8W8P - chains D and E of the 9 polymer chains in the assembly; structure by X-ray diffraction, 3.17 A resolution.

# Chain D
Name: DNA-directed RNA polymerase subunit beta'
Source organism: Thermus thermophilus HB8
Notes: EC 2.7.7.6
Reference sequence: Q8RQE8 (RPOC_THET8); residue numbers follow UniProt; this construct covers 1-1524
Sequence (1524 residues; each row starts with the number of its first residue):
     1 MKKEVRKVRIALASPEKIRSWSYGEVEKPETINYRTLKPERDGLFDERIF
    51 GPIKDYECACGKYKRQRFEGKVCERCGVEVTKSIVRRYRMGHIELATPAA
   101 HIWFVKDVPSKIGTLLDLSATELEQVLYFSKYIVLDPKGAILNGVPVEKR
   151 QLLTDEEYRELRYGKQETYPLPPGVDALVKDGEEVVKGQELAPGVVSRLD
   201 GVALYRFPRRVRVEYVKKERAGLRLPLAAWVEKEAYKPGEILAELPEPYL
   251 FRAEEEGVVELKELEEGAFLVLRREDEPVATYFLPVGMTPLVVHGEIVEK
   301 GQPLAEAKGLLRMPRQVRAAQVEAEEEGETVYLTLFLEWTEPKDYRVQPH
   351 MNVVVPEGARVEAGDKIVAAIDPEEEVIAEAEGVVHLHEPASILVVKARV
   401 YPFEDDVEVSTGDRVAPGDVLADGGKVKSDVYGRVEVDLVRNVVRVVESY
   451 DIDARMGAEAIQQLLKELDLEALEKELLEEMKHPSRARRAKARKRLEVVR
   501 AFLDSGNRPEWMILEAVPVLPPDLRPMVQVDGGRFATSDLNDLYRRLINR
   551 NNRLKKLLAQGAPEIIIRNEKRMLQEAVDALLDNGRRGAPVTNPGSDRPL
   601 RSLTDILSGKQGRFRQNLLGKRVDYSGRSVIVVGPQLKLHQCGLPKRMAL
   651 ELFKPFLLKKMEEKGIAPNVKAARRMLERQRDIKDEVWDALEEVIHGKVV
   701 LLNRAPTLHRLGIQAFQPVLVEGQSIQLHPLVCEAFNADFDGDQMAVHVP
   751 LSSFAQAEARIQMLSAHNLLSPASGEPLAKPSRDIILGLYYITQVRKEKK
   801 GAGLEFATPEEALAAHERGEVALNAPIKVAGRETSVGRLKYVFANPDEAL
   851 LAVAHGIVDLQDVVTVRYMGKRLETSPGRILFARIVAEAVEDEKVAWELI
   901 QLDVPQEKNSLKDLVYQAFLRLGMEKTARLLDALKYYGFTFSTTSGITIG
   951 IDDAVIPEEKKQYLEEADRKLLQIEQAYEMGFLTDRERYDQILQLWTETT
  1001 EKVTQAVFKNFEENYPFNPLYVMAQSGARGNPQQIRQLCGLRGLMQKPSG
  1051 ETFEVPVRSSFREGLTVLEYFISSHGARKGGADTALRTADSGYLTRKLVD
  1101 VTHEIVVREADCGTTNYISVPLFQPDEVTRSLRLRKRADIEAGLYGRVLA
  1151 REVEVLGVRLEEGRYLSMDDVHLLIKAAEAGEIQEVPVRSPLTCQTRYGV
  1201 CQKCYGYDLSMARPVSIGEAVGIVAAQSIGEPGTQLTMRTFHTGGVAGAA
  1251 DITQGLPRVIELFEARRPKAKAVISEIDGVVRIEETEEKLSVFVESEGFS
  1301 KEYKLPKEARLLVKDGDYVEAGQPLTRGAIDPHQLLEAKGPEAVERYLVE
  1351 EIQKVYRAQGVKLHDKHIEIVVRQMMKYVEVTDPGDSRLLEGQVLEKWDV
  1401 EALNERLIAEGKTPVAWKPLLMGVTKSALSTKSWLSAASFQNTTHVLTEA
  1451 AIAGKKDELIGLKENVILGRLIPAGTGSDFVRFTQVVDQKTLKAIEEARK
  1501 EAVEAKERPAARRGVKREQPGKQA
Not modelled in the structure: 1-2, 1248-1250, 1503-1524
Bound ions: Zn2+ site 1: C58, C60, C73, C76; Mg2+ site 1: D739, D741, D743 (shared with 1 residue of chain I); Mg2+ site 2 near K840 (its only coordinating residue here); Mg2+ site 3 near W897 (its only coordinating residue here); Zn2+ site 2: C1112, C1194, C1201, C1204
Residues lining bound ligands: CMPcPP (2TM; 5'-O-[(S)-hydroxy{[(S)-hydroxy(phosphonooxy)phosphoryl]methyl}phosphoryl]cytidine): R704, P706, N737, D739, D741, R1029, Q1235, M1238, R1239, T1240

# Chain E
Name: DNA-directed RNA polymerase subunit omega
Source organism: Thermus thermophilus HB8
Notes: EC 2.7.7.6
Reference sequence: Q8RQE7 (RPOZ_THET8); numbering as in UniProt (aligned over 1-99)
Sequence (99 residues; row label = number of the first residue in the row):
     1 MAEPGIDKLFGMVDSKYRLTVVVAKRAQQLLRHGFKNTVLEPEERPKMQT
    51 LEGLFDDPNAVTWAMKELLTGRLVFGENLVPEDRLQKEMERLYPVEREE
Not modelled in the structure: 1, 96-99

# Chain D / chain E interface
Pairs across the interface (102):
  H640(D) with A2(E)
  K664(D) with T50(E); E52(E), salt bridge
  D689(D) with L51(E)
  E693(D) with M48(E); T50(E)
  H696(D) with M48(E); D57(E), salt bridge; N59(E), hydrogen bond (backbone-side chain)
  G697(D) with N59(E), hydrogen bond (backbone-side chain)
  K698(D) with N59(E)
  S753(D) with Q28(E); L31(E)
  F754(D) with V21(E), hydrophobic; A24(E), hydrophobic; Q28(E)
  A757(D) with T20(E); A24(E), hydrophobic
  E758(D) with T20(E)
  R760(D) with E3(E), salt bridge; N59(E), hydrogen bond; V61(E); T62(E), hydrogen bond
  I761(D) with F10(E), hydrophobic; L19(E), hydrophobic; T20(E); V23(E), hydrophobic; M65(E), hydrophobic
  Q762(D) with Y17(E); T20(E), hydrogen bond
  L764(D) with A2(E), hydrophobic; E3(E)
  A766(D) with A2(E)
  H767(D) with A2(E); E3(E), hydrogen bond (side chain-backbone); I6(E)
  G923(D) with D7(E)
  M924(D) with I6(E), hydrophobic; D7(E), hydrogen bond (backbone-side chain)
  E925(D) with A2(E); E3(E); P4(E); G5(E), hydrogen bond (side chain-backbone); D7(E), hydrogen bond (backbone-side chain)
  M1211(D) with K16(E)
  R1213(D) with F10(E)
  S1216(D) with S15(E); K16(E); Y17(E)
  I1217(D) with S15(E), hydrogen bond (backbone-side chain); Y17(E)
  G1218(D) with Y17(E)
  E1219(D) with Y17(E), hydrogen bond
  G1475(D) with Y17(E)
  T1476(D) with Y17(E); T20(E); V21(E)
  F1480(D) with D14(E); R18(E), hydrogen bond (backbone-side chain); E77(E)
  V1481(D) with S15(E); R18(E); V21(E)
  R1482(D) with K25(E)
  F1483(D) with K25(E); E77(E)
  T1484(D) with R18(E), hydrogen bond; V22(E); K25(E), hydrogen bond (backbone-side chain); G76(E); E77(E)
  Q1485(D) with V74(E); F75(E); G76(E), hydrogen bond (backbone-backbone); N78(E); L79(E), hydrogen bond (side chain-backbone); V80(E), hydrogen bond (side chain-backbone); E82(E), hydrogen bond
  V1486(D) with V22(E); Q29(E), hydrogen bond (backbone-side chain); V74(E)
  V1487(D) with L73(E); V74(E), hydrogen bond (backbone-backbone); L85(E), hydrophobic
  D1488(D) with R26(E), salt bridge; N37(E); V39(E); R72(E); L73(E); Y93(E)
  Q1489(D) with R72(E), hydrogen bond (backbone-backbone); V74(E)
  T1491(D) with M89(E); L92(E); Y93(E), hydrogen bond
  L1492(D) with V74(E), hydrophobic
  A1494(D) with L92(E), hydrophobic
  I1495(D) with V80(E), hydrophobic; E88(E)
  R1499(D) with L79(E), hydrogen bond (side chain-backbone); V80(E); P81(E)
Also at the interface, not in a pair above, chain D (51 interface residues in all): K660, R710, A928, D1208, S1210, D1479, K1490, A1498
Also at the interface, not in a pair above, chain E (53 interface residues in all): K47, P58, R84

# Overview
51 residues of chain D face 53 of chain E across their interface; the contacts include 23 hydrogen bonds and 4
salt bridges. Polar pairs include K664(D)-E52(E), H696(D)-D57(E) and R760(D)-E3(E). Bound to chain D: CMPcPP.
C58(D), C60(D), C73(D) and C76(D) form the Zn2+ site 1.
Chain D is DNA-directed RNA polymerase subunit beta' and chain E is DNA-directed RNA polymerase subunit omega,
both from Thermus thermophilus HB8; the structure, Thermus thermophilus initiation transcription complex
containing CMPcPP in the post-translocated state, was determined by X-ray diffraction, deposited together with
8W8N and 8W8O.
